PDB entry 9HZ5 | electron microscopy, 2.60 A resolution | chains B and C of the 3 polymer chains in the assembly

[Chain B]
Molecule: Protein transport protein Sec61 subunit alpha
Source organism: Ovis aries
Sequence (412 residues; each row starts with the number of its first residue; note: 36 numbers in that range are skipped by the numbering (no residue carries them; nothing is unmodelled there)):
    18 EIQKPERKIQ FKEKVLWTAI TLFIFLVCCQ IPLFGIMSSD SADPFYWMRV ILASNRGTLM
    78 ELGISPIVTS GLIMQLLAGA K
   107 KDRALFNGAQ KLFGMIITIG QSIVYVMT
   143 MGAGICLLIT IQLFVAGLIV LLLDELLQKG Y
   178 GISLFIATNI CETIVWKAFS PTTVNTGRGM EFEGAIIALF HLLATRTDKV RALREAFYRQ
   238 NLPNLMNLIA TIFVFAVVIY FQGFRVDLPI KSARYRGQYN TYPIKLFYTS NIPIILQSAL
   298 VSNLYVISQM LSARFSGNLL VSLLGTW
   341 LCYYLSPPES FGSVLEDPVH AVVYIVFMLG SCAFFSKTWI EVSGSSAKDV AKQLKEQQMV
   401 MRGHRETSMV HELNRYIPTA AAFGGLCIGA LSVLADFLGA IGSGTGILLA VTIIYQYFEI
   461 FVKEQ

[Chain C]
Molecule: Protein transport protein Sec61 subunit beta
Source organism: Ovis aries
Sequence (20 residues; each row starts with the number of its first residue):
    71 VPVLVMSLLF IASVFMLHIW

[Interface between chain B and chain C]
Residue-residue contacts (14):
  Ile37(B) - Leu74(C)  hydrophobic
  Ile41(B) - Ser77(C)
  Val44(B) - Ile81(C)  hydrophobic
  Ile48(B) - Ile81(C)  hydrophobic
  Ile48(B) - Val84(C)  hydrophobic
  Phe51(B) - Leu87(C)  hydrophobic
  Leu76(B) - Phe80(C)  hydrophobic
  Leu76(B) - Val84(C)  hydrophobic
  Gln154(B) - Val84(C)
  Gln154(B) - Leu87(C)
  Val157(B) - Phe80(C)  hydrophobic
  Ile161(B) - Ser77(C)
  Ile161(B) - Phe80(C)  hydrophobic
  Leu168(B) - Val73(C)  hydrophobic
Also at the interface, not in a pair above, chain B (15 interface residues in all): Pro49, Leu150, Ala158, Leu164, Leu165
Also at the interface, not in a pair above, chain C (9 interface residues in all): Phe85, His88

[Summary]
The interface between chain B and chain C involves 15 residues on one side and 9 on the other.
Here chain B is Protein transport protein Sec61 subunit alpha and chain C is Protein transport protein Sec61
subunit beta, both from Ovis aries. Entry 9HZ5 (Pre-clinical characterization of novel multi-client inhibitors
of Sec61 with broad anti-tumor activity) was determined by electron microscopy (same publication as 9D6L).
